Entry 4Y8U (X-ray diffraction, 2.90 A resolution); this record covers chains H and I of the 30 polymer chains in the assembly.

== Chain H ==
Molecule: Proteasome subunit beta type-2
Organism: Saccharomyces cerevisiae (strain ATCC 204508 / S288c)
Notes: EC 3.4.25.1
UniProtKB: P25043 (PSB2_YEAST); residues 1-232 here correspond to UniProt positions 30-261 (UniProt number = residue number + 29)
Chain sequence (232 residues; numbered 1 to 232; the number before each row is that of its first residue):
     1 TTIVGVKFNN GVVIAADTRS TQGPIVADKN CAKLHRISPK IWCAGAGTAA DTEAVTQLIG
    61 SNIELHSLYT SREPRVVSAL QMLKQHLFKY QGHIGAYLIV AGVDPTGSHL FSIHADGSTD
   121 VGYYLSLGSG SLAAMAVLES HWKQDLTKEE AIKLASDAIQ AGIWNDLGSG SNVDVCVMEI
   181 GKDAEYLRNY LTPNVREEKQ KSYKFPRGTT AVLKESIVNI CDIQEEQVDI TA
Unresolved in the structure: 227-232
Sequence notes: engineered mutation D116 (His145 in P25043)
Curated features (UniProtKB/Swiss-Prot):
  - active site: T1 (Nucleophile)

== Chain I ==
Molecule: Proteasome subunit beta type-3
Organism: Saccharomyces cerevisiae (strain ATCC 204508 / S288c)
Notes: EC 3.4.25.1
UniProtKB: P25451 (PSB3_YEAST); residues 0-204 here correspond to UniProt positions 1-205 (UniProt number = residue number + 1)
Chain sequence (205 residues; row label = number of the first residue in the row; numbering starts at 0):
     0 MSDPSSINGG IVVAMTGKDC VAIACDLRLG SQSLGVSNKF EKIFHYGHVF LGITGLATDV
    60 TTLNEMFRYK TNLYKLKEER AIEPETFTQL VSSSLYERRF GPYFVGPVVA GINSKSGKPF
   120 IAGFDLIGCI DEAKDFIVSG TASDQLFGMC ESLYEPNLEP EDLFETISQA LLNAADRDAL
   180 SGWGAVVYII KKDEVVKRYL KMRQD
Unresolved in the structure: 0
Bound ions: Mg2+: D204 (shared with 3 residues of chain Y)
Curated features (UniProtKB/Swiss-Prot):
  - modified residue: S30 (Phosphoserine)
  - cross-link: K69 (Glycyl lysine isopeptide (Lys-Gly) (interchain with G-Cter in ubiquitin))

== How chain H and chain I interact ==
Residue-residue contacts (59):
  I25(H) - D143(I)
  I25(H) - F146(I)  hydrophobic
  V26(H) - F146(I)
  A27(H) - D130(I)
  D28(H) - D130(I)
  K29(H) - E150(I)  salt bridge
  A49(H) - C128(I)  hydrophobic
  A50(H) - Y95(I)
  A50(H) - I126(I)  hydrophobic
  A50(H) - C128(I)
  D51(H) - Y95(I)  hydrogen bond
  D51(H) - R98(I)  salt bridge
  A54(H) - Y95(I)
  Y90(H) - F99(I)  hydrophobic
  H93(H) - R98(I)
  H93(H) - F99(I)
  I94(H) - F99(I)  hydrophobic
  R196(H) - E150(I)  salt bridge
  K199(H) - E150(I)
  K199(H) - S151(I)
  K199(H) - Y153(I)
  S202(H) - E154(I)  hydrogen bond
  Y203(H) - S151(I)
  Y203(H) - L152(I)  hydrophobic
  K204(H) - D161(I)  salt bridge
  F205(H) - L152(I)  hydrophobic
  F205(H) - E164(I)
  F205(H) - Q168(I)
  R207(H) - E160(I)  salt bridge
  R207(H) - D161(I)  salt bridge
  G208(H) - E164(I)  hydrogen bond (backbone-side chain)
  T209(H) - E164(I)  hydrogen bond (backbone-side chain)
  T210(H) - E164(I)  hydrogen bond
  T210(H) - S167(I)
  T210(H) - Q168(I)  hydrogen bond
  T210(H) - L199(I)
  A211(H) - L199(I)
  A211(H) - K200(I)  hydrogen bond (backbone-backbone)
  V212(H) - F163(I)  hydrophobic
  V212(H) - Y198(I)
  L213(H) - Y198(I)  hydrogen bond (backbone-backbone)
  L213(H) - L199(I)
  L213(H) - K200(I)
  K214(H) - K196(I)
  K214(H) - R197(I)
  K214(H) - Y198(I)  hydrogen bond (backbone-backbone)
  E215(H) - K196(I)
  E215(H) - R197(I)  salt bridge
  S216(H) - V195(I)
  S216(H) - K196(I)  hydrogen bond (backbone-backbone)
  I217(H) - V194(I)
  V218(H) - H44(I)
  V218(H) - V194(I)  hydrogen bond (backbone-backbone)
  V218(H) - K196(I)
  N219(H) - H44(I)
  I220(H) - G46(I)
  I220(H) - F49(I)  hydrophobic
  I220(H) - V194(I)  hydrophobic
  D222(H) - K74(I)  salt bridge
Interface residues without a listed pair, chain H (36 interface residues in all): Q22, T48, P206
Interface residues without a listed pair, chain I (37 interface residues in all): H47, A132, L157, E158, T165, L171, Y187

== Summary ==
The interface between chain H and chain I involves 36 residues on one side and 37 on the other, with 11
hydrogen bonds and 8 salt bridges. Among the polar pairs are K29(H)-E150(I), D51(H)-R98(I) and
R196(H)-E150(I).
Chain H is Proteasome subunit beta type-2 and chain I is Proteasome subunit beta type-3, both from
Saccharomyces cerevisiae (strain ATCC 204508 / S288c); the structure, Yeast 20S proteasome beta2-H116D mutant
in complex with Ac-PAD-ep, was determined by X-ray diffraction together with 4Y69, 4Y6A, 4Y6V, 4Y6Z, 4Y70,
4Y74 and 34 further entries from the same study.
